PDB entry 4Q3W | X-ray diffraction, 1.40 A resolution | chain A

[Chain A]
Name: Phenylalanine-4-hydroxylase
From: Chromobacterium violaceum
Notes: EC 1.14.16.1
Reference sequence: P30967 (PH4H_CHRVO); residue numbers follow UniProt; this construct covers 1-297
Amino-acid sequence (297 residues; row label = number of the first residue in the row):
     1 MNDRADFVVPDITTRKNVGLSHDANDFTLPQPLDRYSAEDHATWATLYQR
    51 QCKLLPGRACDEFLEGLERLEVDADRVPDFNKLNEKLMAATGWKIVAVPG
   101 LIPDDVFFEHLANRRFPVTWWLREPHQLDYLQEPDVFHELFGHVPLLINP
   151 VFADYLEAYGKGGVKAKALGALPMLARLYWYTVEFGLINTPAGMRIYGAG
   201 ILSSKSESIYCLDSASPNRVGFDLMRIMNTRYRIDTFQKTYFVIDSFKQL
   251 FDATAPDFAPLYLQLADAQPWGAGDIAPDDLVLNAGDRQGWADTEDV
Not modelled in the structure: 1-6, 284-297
Sequence notes: conflict Leu64 (Met in P30967), Glu85 (Gln in P30967), Ile276 (Val in P30967); engineered mutation Glu139 (Asp in P30967)
Bound ions: Co2+: His138, His143, Glu184
UniProt features mapped onto this chain:
  - binding site (Fe cation): His138, His143, Glu184
From the paper describing this entry:
  - Co2+ coordination: His138, His143, Glu184
  - mutagenesis - D139E (10-fold): decreased catalytic activity
  - mutagenesis - D139E (4-fold): decreased binding to iron
  - mutagenesis - D139E (6-fold): increased binding to pterin
  - mutagenesis - D139E: unchanged binding to phenylalanine

[Summary]
His138, His143 and Glu184 form the Co2+ site. UniProt lists 3 Fe cation-binding residues. The paper reports
that D139E reduces catalytic activity; Co2+ coordination by His138, His143 and Glu184.
Chain A is Phenylalanine-4-hydroxylase (Chromobacterium violaceum); the structure, Crystal structure of C.
violaceum phenylalanine hydroxylase D139E mutation, was determined by X-ray diffraction, deposited together
with 4Q3X, 4Q3Y and 4Q3Z.
